PDB entry 7YC0 | X-ray diffraction, 2.00 A resolution | chains A and B

# Chain A (and B)
Protein: Alpha/beta hydrolase
Source organism: Lactococcus garvieae subsp. garvieae
Notes: chain B of this document is another copy of the same molecule, construct and numbering; everything in this record applies to it too
UniProtKB: A0A5M9R5N4 (A0A5M9R5N4_9LACT); residues 1-317 here = UniProt positions 1-317
Chain sequence (320 residues; row label = number of the first residue in the row; numbers below 1 keep their minus sign (Gly-2 is residue -2)):
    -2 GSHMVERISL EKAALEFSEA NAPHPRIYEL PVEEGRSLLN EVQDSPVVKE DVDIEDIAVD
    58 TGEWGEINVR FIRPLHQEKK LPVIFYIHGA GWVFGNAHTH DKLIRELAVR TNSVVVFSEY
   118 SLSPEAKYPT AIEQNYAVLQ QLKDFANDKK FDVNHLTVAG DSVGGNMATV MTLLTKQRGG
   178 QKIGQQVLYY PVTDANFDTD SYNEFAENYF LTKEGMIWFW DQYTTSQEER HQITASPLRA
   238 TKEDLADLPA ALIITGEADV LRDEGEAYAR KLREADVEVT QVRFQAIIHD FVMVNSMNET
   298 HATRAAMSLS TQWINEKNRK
Disordered / not traced: -2 to 1, 317
Differences from the reference sequence: expression tag (-2 to 0)
From the paper describing this entry:
  - catalytic residues: Ala87, Gly88, Ser159, Asp256, His286
  - self-association interface (contacts with another copy of this molecule): Val279, Phe281, Ala302, Leu306
  - mutagenesis - F207A (over 150%): increased catalytic activity on pNA
  - mutagenesis - L208A: increased catalytic activity on pNB
  - mutagenesis - F216A: decreased catalytic activity on pNA
  - contacts within the chain: Phe14-Phe207
  - specificity-determining residues: Trp89, Phe194, Trp217
  - binding site for acetate ion: Ala87, Gly88, Ser159, Val160, Met213, His286, Asp287

# How chain A and chain B interact
Pairs across the interface (46):
  Ser6(A) - Arg267(B)
  Ser6(A) - Arg270(B)  hydrogen bond
  Ser6(A) - Glu271(B)
  Leu7(A) - Arg270(B)
  Glu8(A) - Arg270(B)
  Glu254(A) - Arg267(B)  salt bridge
  Glu263(A) - Gln282(B)  hydrogen bond (backbone-side chain)
  Ala266(A) - Gln282(B)
  Arg267(A) - Ile5(B)
  Arg267(A) - Ser6(B)
  Arg267(A) - Glu254(B)  salt bridge
  Arg267(A) - Gln282(B)
  Arg270(A) - Ser6(B)  hydrogen bond
  Arg270(A) - Leu7(B)
  Arg270(A) - Gln282(B)  hydrogen bond
  Arg270(A) - Ala283(B)
  Glu271(A) - Ser6(B)
  Glu275(A) - His298(B)
  Val276(A) - His298(B)
  Thr277(A) - His298(B)
  Thr277(A) - Ala302(B)
  Gln278(A) - Phe281(B)
  Gln278(A) - Gln282(B)  hydrogen bond (backbone-backbone)
  Val279(A) - Val279(B)  hydrophobic
  Val279(A) - Arg280(B)
  Val279(A) - Phe281(B)  hydrophobic
  Arg280(A) - Val279(B)
  Arg280(A) - Arg280(B)  hydrogen bond (backbone-backbone)
  Phe281(A) - Gln278(B)
  Phe281(A) - Val279(B)  hydrophobic
  Gln282(A) - Glu263(B)  hydrogen bond (side chain-backbone)
  Gln282(A) - Ala266(B)
  Gln282(A) - Arg267(B)
  Gln282(A) - Arg270(B)  hydrogen bond
  Gln282(A) - Gln278(B)  hydrogen bond (backbone-backbone)
  Ala283(A) - Arg270(B)
  His298(A) - Glu275(B)
  His298(A) - Val276(B)
  His298(A) - Thr277(B)
  Ala302(A) - Thr277(B)
  Ala302(A) - Leu306(B)  hydrophobic
  Ser305(A) - Gln309(B)
  Leu306(A) - Ala302(B)  hydrophobic
  Gln309(A) - Arg107(B)
  Gln309(A) - Ser305(B)
  Gln309(A) - Gln309(B)  hydrogen bond
Other interface residues (no listed pair), chain A (25 interface residues in all): Ile5, Arg107
Other interface residues (no listed pair), chain B (25 interface residues in all): Glu8

# Overview
The chain A/chain B interface involves 25 residues from each chain; the contacts include 10 hydrogen bonds and
2 salt bridges. Polar contacts include Glu254(A)-Arg267(B), Ser6(A)-Arg270(B) and Glu263(A)-Gln282(B). The
paper reports catalytic residues Ala87(A), Gly88(A) and Ser159(A) among others; F207A of chain A increases
catalytic activity on pNA; 3 substitutions were tested in all.
Both chains are Alpha/beta hydrolase (Lactococcus garvieae subsp. garvieae). Entry 7YC0 (Acetylesterase
(LgEstI) W.T) was determined by X-ray diffraction together with 7YC4 from the same study.
